Entry 6S1W (X-ray diffraction, 1.98 A resolution); this record covers chains B and A.

[Chain B (and A)]
Molecule: Gag-Pro-Pol polyprotein
From: Mason-Pfizer monkey virus
Notes: EC 3.6.1.23, 3.4.23.-, 2.7.7.49, 2.7.7.7, 3.1.26.4, 2.7.7.-, 3.1.-.-; chain A of this document is another copy of the same molecule, construct and numbering; everything in this record applies to it too
UniProt: P07572 (POL_MPMV); residues 1-114 here correspond to UniProt positions 760-873 (UniProt number = residue number + 759)
Amino-acid sequence (114 residues; numbered 1 to 114; the number before each row is that of its first residue):
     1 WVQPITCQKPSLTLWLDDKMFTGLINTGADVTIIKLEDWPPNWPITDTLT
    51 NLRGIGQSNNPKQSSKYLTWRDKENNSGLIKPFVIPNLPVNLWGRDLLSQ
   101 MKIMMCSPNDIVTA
Not modelled in the structure: 109-114 (chain A: 49-59, 109-114)
Differences from the reference sequence: engineered mutation Asn26 (Asp785 in P07572)
Reported in the primary citation:
  - self-association interface (contacts with another copy of this molecule); pairs are residue here / residue on that copy: Cys106-Cys106
  - conformationally variable residues (loop rearrangement, order/disorder transition): Leu49 to Asn59
  - contacts within the chain: Asn51-Asn59
  - mutagenesis - D26N: abolished catalytic activity (proposed by the authors, not directly observed)

[Chain B / chain A interface]
Contacting residue pairs - 73 pairs, chain B then chain A:
  Trp1(B) with Met105(A); Cys106(A); Ser107(A), hydrogen bond (backbone-backbone)
  Val2(B) with Met104(A), hydrophobic; Met105(A)
  Gln3(B) with Met104(A); Met105(A), hydrogen bond (backbone-backbone)
  Pro4(B) with Ile103(A); Met104(A), hydrophobic
  Ile5(B) with Thr27(A); Arg95(A); Leu98(A), hydrophobic; Ser99(A); Ile103(A), hydrogen bond (backbone-backbone); Met105(A), hydrophobic
  Thr6(B) with Arg95(A), hydrogen bond (backbone-side chain); Ser99(A)
  Cys7(B) with Arg95(A), hydrogen bond (backbone-side chain)
  Gln8(B) with Arg95(A), hydrogen bond (backbone-side chain)
  Lys9(B) with Asp30(A), salt bridge; Arg95(A)
  Pro10(B) with Thr27(A); Arg95(A)
  Leu24(B) with Gly28(A)
  Ile25(B) with Thr27(A), hydrogen bond (backbone-side chain); Gly28(A); Met105(A), hydrophobic
  Asn26(B) with Thr27(A); Gly28(A)
  Thr27(B) with Ile5(A); Pro10(A); Ile25(A), hydrogen bond (side chain-backbone); Asn26(A); Thr27(A), hydrogen bond (backbone-side chain)
  Gly28(B) with Leu24(A); Ile25(A); Asn26(A)
  Gly54(B) with Pro89(A)
  Arg95(B) with Ile5(A); Thr6(A), hydrogen bond (side chain-backbone); Cys7(A), hydrogen bond (side chain-backbone); Gln8(A), hydrogen bond (side chain-backbone); Lys9(A); Pro10(A)
  Leu98(B) with Ile5(A), hydrophobic
  Ser99(B) with Ile5(A); Thr6(A)
  Met101(B) with Ser107(A), hydrogen bond (backbone-side chain)
  Lys102(B) with Cys106(A); Pro108(A)
  Ile103(B) with Pro4(A); Ile5(A), hydrogen bond (backbone-backbone); Cys106(A)
  Met104(B) with Val2(A), hydrophobic; Gln3(A); Pro4(A), hydrophobic; Met104(A); Met105(A); Cys106(A), hydrogen bond (backbone-backbone)
  Met105(B) with Trp1(A); Val2(A); Gln3(A), hydrogen bond (backbone-backbone); Ile5(A), hydrophobic; Ile25(A), hydrophobic; Ile103(A), hydrophobic; Met104(A)
  Cys106(B) with Trp1(A); Ile103(A); Met104(A), hydrogen bond (backbone-backbone); Cys106(A), hydrogen bond
  Ser107(B) with Trp1(A), hydrogen bond (backbone-backbone); Met101(A), hydrogen bond (side chain-backbone)
  Pro108(B) with Lys102(A)
Also at the interface, not in a pair above, chain B (28 interface residues in all): Asp30

[In short]
Chain B and chain A each contribute 28 residues to their interface; the contacts include 20 hydrogen bonds and
1 salt bridge. Polar pairs include Lys9(B)-Asp30(A), Thr6(B)-Arg95(A) and Cys7(B)-Arg95(A). The paper reports
that D26N of chain B abolishes catalytic activity; conformational variability at Leu49(B).
Chain B and chain A are both Gag-Pro-Pol polyprotein (Mason-Pfizer monkey virus); the structure, Crystal
structure of dimeric M-PMV protease D26N mutant, was determined by X-ray diffraction, deposited together with
6S1U and 6S1V.
